PDB entry 2WD5 | X-ray diffraction, 2.70 A resolution | chains A and B

[Chain A]
Protein: Structural maintenance of chromosomes protein 1A
Organism: Mus musculus
Notes: fragment: hinge domain, residues 461-685
UniProtKB: Q9CU62 (SMC1A_MOUSE); residues 461-685 here = UniProt positions 461-685
Sequence (233 residues; each row starts with the number of its first residue):
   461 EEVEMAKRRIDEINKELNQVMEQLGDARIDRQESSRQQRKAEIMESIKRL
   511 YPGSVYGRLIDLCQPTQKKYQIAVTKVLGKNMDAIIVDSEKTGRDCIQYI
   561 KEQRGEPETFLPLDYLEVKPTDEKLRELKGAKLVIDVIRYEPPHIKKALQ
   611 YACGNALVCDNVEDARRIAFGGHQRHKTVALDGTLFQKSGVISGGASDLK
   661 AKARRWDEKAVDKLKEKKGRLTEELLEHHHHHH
Disordered / not traced: 461-498, 676-693
Differences from the reference sequence: expression tag (686-693)
UniProt features mapped onto this chain:
  - modified residue: K648 (N6-acetyllysine)

[Chain B]
Protein: Structural maintenance of chromosomes protein 3
Organism: Mus musculus
Notes: fragment: hinge domain, residues 484-696
UniProtKB: Q9CW03 (SMC3_MOUSE); residues 483-695 here correspond to UniProt positions 484-696 (UniProt number = residue number + 1)
Sequence (213 residues; row label = number of the first residue in the row):
   483 AAKREDLEKKQQLLRAATGKAILNGIDSINKVLEHFRRKGINQHVQNGYH
   533 GIVMNNFECEPAFYTCVEVTAGNRLFYHIVDSDEVSTKILMEFNKMNLPG
   583 EVTFLPLNKLDVRDTAYPETNDAIPMISKLRYNPRFDKAFKHVFGKTLIC
   633 RSMEVSTQLARAFTMDCITLEGDQVSHRGALTGGYYDTRKSRLELQKDVR
   683 KAEEELGELEAKL
Disordered / not traced: 483-491, 671-673, 686-695

[How chain A and chain B interact]
Pairs across the interface (67):
  K536(A) with E583(B), salt bridge
  E550(A) with R643(B); L663(B)
  R554(A) with L663(B)
  I557(A) with L663(B), hydrophobic; T664(B); G665(B)
  I560(A) with G666(B)
  K561(A) with M635(B); D655(B), salt bridge; G666(B)
  R564(A) with Y667(B)
  G565(A) with G666(B); Y667(B), hydrogen bond (backbone-backbone)
  P567(A) with G665(B); G666(B); Y667(B); Y668(B)
  E568(A) with L663(B); T664(B); G665(B), hydrogen bond (backbone-backbone)
  T569(A) with L663(B); T664(B), hydrogen bond
  F570(A) with A662(B); L663(B), hydrogen bond (backbone-backbone)
  L571(A) with A662(B), hydrophobic
  P572(A) with G661(B)
  Y575(A) with R643(B); R660(B)
  L576(A) with R660(B)
  E577(A) with R660(B), hydrogen bond (backbone-backbone)
  V578(A) with R660(B)
  Y611(A) with R660(B), hydrogen bond (backbone-side chain); A662(B)
  R626(A) with D565(B), salt bridge; E566(B), salt bridge; T569(B)
  F630(A) with K591(B)
  R635(A) with K591(B), hydrogen bond (side chain-backbone); D593(B)
  T644(A) with N576(B)
  S649(A) with L592(B); D593(B), hydrogen bond (backbone-backbone); H624(B)
  G650(A) with P588(B)
  V651(A) with T585(B); F586(B); H624(B)
  I652(A) with T585(B); F586(B), hydrogen bond (backbone-backbone)
  S653(A) with L572(B); V584(B); T585(B)
  G654(A) with L572(B); E583(B); V584(B), hydrogen bond (backbone-backbone)
  G655(A) with F575(B); N576(B); G582(B)
  A656(A) with N576(B), hydrogen bond (backbone-side chain)
  S657(A) with N579(B); L580(B)
  D658(A) with P581(B); G582(B), hydrogen bond (side chain-backbone); E583(B)
  L659(A) with E583(B)
  K662(A) with E583(B), salt bridge
Other interface residues (no listed pair), chain A (40 interface residues in all): G553, K579, Q610, K648, K660
Other interface residues (no listed pair), chain B (34 interface residues in all): Y559, S568, H659

[Summary]
Chain A and chain B form an interface of 40 and 34 residues respectively; the contacts include 12 hydrogen
bonds and 5 salt bridges. Among the polar pairs are K536(A)-E583(B), K561(A)-D655(B) and R626(A)-D565(B).
Here chain A is Structural maintenance of chromosomes protein 1A and chain B is Structural maintenance of
chromosomes protein 3, both from Mus musculus. Entry 2WD5 (SMC hinge heterodimer (Mouse)) was determined by
X-ray diffraction.
